Entry 8W2R (electron microscopy, 3.23 A resolution); this record covers chains A and O of the 12 polymer chains in the assembly.

# Chain A
Protein: Integrase
Source organism: Human immunodeficiency virus 1
UniProt: F2WR39 (F2WR39_9HIV1); residue numbers follow UniProt; this construct covers 1-288
Chain sequence (362 residues; each row starts with the number of its first residue; numbers below 1 keep their minus sign (His-73 is residue -73)):
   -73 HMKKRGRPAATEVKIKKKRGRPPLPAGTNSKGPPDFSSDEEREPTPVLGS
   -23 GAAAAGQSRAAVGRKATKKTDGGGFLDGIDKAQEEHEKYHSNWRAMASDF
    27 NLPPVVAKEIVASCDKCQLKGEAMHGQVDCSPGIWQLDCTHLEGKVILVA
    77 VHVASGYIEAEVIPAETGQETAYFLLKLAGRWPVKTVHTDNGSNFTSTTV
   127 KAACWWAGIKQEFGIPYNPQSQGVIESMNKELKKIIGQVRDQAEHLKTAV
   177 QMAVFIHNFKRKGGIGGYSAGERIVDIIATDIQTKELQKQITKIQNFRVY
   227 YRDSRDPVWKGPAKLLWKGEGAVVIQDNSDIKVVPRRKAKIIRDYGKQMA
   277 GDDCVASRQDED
Not modelled in the structure: -73 to 2, 229-235, 269-288
Sequence notes: expression tag (-73 to 0)
Metal / ion sites: Zn2+: His12, His16, Cys40, Cys43; Mg2+ site 1: Asp64, Asp116 (together with Dolutegravir); Mg2+ site 2: Asp64, Glu152 (together with Dolutegravir)
Small-molecule neighbours: Dolutegravir (DLU; (4R,12aS)-N-(2,4-difluorobenzyl)-7-hydroxy-4-methyl-6,8-dioxo-3,4,6,8,12,12a-hexahydro-2H-pyrido[1',2':4,5]pyrazino[2,1-b][1,3]oxazine-9-carboxamide): Asp64, Cys65, Asp116, Asn117, Gly118, Tyr143, Pro145, Gln146, Glu152

# Chain O
Molecule: 25-nt DNA strand
Sequence (25 nucleotides; row label = number of the first residue in the row; numbers below 1 keep their minus sign (DA-3 is residue -3)):
    -3 AGCGTGGGCGGGAAAATCTCTAGCA
Not modelled in the structure: -3 to 4

# Chain A / chain O interface
Contacting residue pairs - 6 pairs, chain A then chain O:
  Pro30(A) - DA11(O)  phosphate contact
  Lys46(A) - DT17(O)  hydrogen bond to the base
  Ala49(A) - DC16(O)  base contact
  Ala49(A) - DT17(O)  sugar contact
  Met50(A) - DT17(O)  sugar contact
  His51(A) - DT17(O)  salt bridge to the phosphate
Other interface residues (no listed pair), chain O (4 interface residues in all): DA18

# In short
5 residues of chain A and 4 residues of chain O are in contact; the contacts include 1 hydrogen bond and 1
salt bridge. Polar pairs include Lys46(A)-DT17(O) and His51(A)-DT17(O). Ligands of chain A: Dolutegravir.
His12(A), His16(A), Cys40(A) and Cys43(A) coordinate Zn2+.
Here chain A is Integrase (Human immunodeficiency virus 1) and chain O is a 25-nt DNA strand. Entry 8W2R
(HIV-1 P5-IN intasome core) was determined by electron microscopy together with 8W09 and 8W34 from the same
study.
